PDB entry 5KOQ | X-ray diffraction, 2.70 A resolution | chain A

== Chain A ==
Protein: Renin
Organism: Homo sapiens
Notes: EC 3.4.23.15
Reference sequence: P00797 (RENI_HUMAN); residues 4-340 here correspond to UniProt positions 70-406 (UniProt number = residue number + 66)
Chain sequence (337 residues; row label = number of the first residue in the row):
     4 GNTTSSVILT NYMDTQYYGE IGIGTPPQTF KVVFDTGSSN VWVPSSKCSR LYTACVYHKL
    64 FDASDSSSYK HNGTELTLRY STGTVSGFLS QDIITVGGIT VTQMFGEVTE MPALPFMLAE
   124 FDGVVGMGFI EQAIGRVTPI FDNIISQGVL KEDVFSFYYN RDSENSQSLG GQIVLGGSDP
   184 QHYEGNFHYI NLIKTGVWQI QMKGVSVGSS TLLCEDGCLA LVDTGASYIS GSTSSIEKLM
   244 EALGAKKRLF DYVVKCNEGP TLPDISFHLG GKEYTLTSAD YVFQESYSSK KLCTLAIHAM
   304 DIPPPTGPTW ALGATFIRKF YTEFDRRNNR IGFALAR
Unresolved in the structure: 4, 212
Disulfide bonds: C51-C58, C217-C221, C259-C296
Covalent attachments: N-acetylglucosamine (NAG) linked to N75
Small-molecule neighbours: 6VR (2-tert-butyl-4-(furan-2-ylmethylamino)-N-(2-methylpropyl)-N-[(3S)-piperidin-3-yl]pyrimidine-5-carboxamide): T18, Q19, Y20, V36, D38, G40, S41, Y83, S84, T85, P118, F119, L121, A122, F124, V127, Y162, D226, T227, G228, A229, S230, A317
Swiss-Prot annotation at these positions:
  - active site: D38, D226
  - glycosylation (N-linked (GlcNAc...) asparagine): N5, N75

== Overview ==
Ligands of chain A: compound 6VR. Covalently linked N-acetylglucosamine: at N75. Curated annotation (UniProt)
lists active-site residues D38 and D226.
Chain A is Renin (Homo sapiens); the structure, Discovery of TAK-272: A Novel, Potent and Orally Active Renin
In-hibitor, was determined by X-ray diffraction, deposited together with 5SXN, 5SY2, 5SY3 and 5SZ9.
